2OEH - chains C and A of the 3 polymer chains in the assembly; structure by solution NMR.

== Chain C ==
Molecule: 14-nt DNA strand
Sequence (14 nucleotides; row label = number of the first residue in the row):
    16 CGACGTTATA TTGT

== Chain A ==
Name: AT-rich interactive domain-containing protein 5B
Source organism: Homo sapiens
Notes: fragment: ARID domain
UniProt: Q14865 (ARI5B_HUMAN); residues 1-107 here correspond to UniProt positions 318-424 (UniProt number = residue number + 317)
Amino-acid sequence (107 residues; row label = number of the first residue in the row):
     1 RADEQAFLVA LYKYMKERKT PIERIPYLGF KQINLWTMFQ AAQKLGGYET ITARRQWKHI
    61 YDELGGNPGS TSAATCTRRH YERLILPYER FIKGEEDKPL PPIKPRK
Curated features (UniProtKB/Swiss-Prot):
  - modified residue: Lys19 (N6,N6-dimethyllysine)

== Chain C / chain A interface ==
Pairs across the interface - 11 pairs, chain C then chain A:
  DT21(C) - Arg54(A)  phosphate contact
  DT21(C) - Arg55(A)  phosphate contact
  DT21(C) - Lys58(A)  phosphate contact
  DT21(C) - Thr71(A)  base contact
  DT22(C) - Arg55(A)  phosphate contact
  DT22(C) - Lys58(A)  base contact
  DT22(C) - Thr71(A)  base contact
  DT22(C) - Ser72(A)  base contact
  DT22(C) - Thr75(A)  base contact
  DT22(C) - Arg78(A)  phosphate contact
  DA23(C) - Ser72(A)  base contact
Other interface residues (no listed pair), chain C (4 interface residues in all): DT29
Other interface residues (no listed pair), chain A (8 interface residues in all): Tyr27

== Overview ==
4 residues of chain C face 8 of chain A across their interface.
Chain C is a 14-nt DNA strand and chain A is AT-rich interactive domain-containing protein 5B (Homo sapiens);
the structure, Determination of the Three-dimensional Structure of the Mrf2-DNA Complex Using Paramagnetic
Spin Labeling, was determined by solution NMR.
